PDB entry 5WWF | X-ray diffraction, 2.15 A resolution | chains A and B

[Chain A]
Name: Heterogeneous nuclear ribonucleoproteins A2/B1
From: Homo sapiens
Notes: fragment: RRMs
UniProtKB: P22626 (ROA2_HUMAN); numbering as in UniProt (aligned over 12-195)
Chain sequence (184 residues; each row starts with the number of its first residue):
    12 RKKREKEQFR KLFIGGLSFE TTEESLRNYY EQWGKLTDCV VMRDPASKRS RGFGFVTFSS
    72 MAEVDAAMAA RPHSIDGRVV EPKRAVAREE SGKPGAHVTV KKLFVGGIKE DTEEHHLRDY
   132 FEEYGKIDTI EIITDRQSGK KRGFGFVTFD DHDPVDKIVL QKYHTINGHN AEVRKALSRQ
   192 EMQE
Not modelled in the structure: 12-15, 194-195
Swiss-Prot annotation at these positions:
  - modified residue: Ser29 (Phosphoserine), Arg38 (Omega-N-methylarginine), Ser85 (Phosphoserine), Lys104 (N6,N6-dimethyllysine), Thr140 (Phosphothreonine), Ser149 (Phosphoserine), Thr159 (Phosphothreonine), Lys168 (N6-acetyllysine), Lys173 (N6-acetyllysine), Thr176 (Phosphothreonine), Ser189 (Phosphoserine)
  - cross-link (Glycyl lysine isopeptide (Lys-Gly)): Lys22 (interchain with G-Cter in SUMO2), Lys104 (interchain with G-Cter in SUMO2), Lys112 (interchain with G-Cter in SUMO2), Lys120 (interchain with G-Cter in SUMO2), Lys137 (interchain with G-Cter in SUMO2), Lys152 (interchain with G-Cter in SUMO2), Lys168 (interchain with G-Cter in SUMO2), Lys173 (interchain with G-Cter in SUMO2), Lys186 (interchain with G-Cter in SUMO2)

[Chain B]
Molecule: 10-nt RNA strand
Sequence (10 nucleotides; each row starts with the number of its first residue):
     1 AAGGACGAGC

[Chain A / chain B interface]
Residue-residue contacts (24):
  Glu18(A) with G4(B), hydrogen bond to the base; A5(B), base contact
  Lys22(A) with A2(B), hydrogen bond to the base; G3(B), hydrogen bond to the base; G4(B), hydrogen bond to the base
  Phe24(A) with A1(B), stacking on the base
  Asp49(A) with G3(B), hydrogen bond to the base; G4(B), hydrogen bond to the base
  Val51(A) with G3(B), base contact
  Met53(A) with A2(B), phosphate contact; G3(B), base contact
  Arg62(A) with G3(B), salt bridge to the phosphate
  Phe64(A) with A1(B), sugar contact
  Phe66(A) with A2(B), sugar contact
  Lys94(A) with A1(B), hydrogen bond to the base
  Arg95(A) with A1(B), hydrogen bond to the base
  Ala96(A) with A1(B), base contact
  Val97(A) with A1(B), hydrogen bond to the base; A2(B), hydrogen bond to the base
  Arg99(A) with A2(B), hydrogen bond to the sugar; G3(B), hydrogen bond to the base; G4(B), hydrogen bond to the base; A5(B), base contact
  His108(A) with A1(B), hydrogen bond to the sugar
Interface residues without a listed pair, chain A (18 interface residues in all): Cys50, Ala98, Ser102

[Summary]
The interface between chain A and chain B involves 18 residues on one side and 5 on the other, with 14
hydrogen bonds, 1 salt bridge and 1 aromatic stacking contact. Among the polar pairs are Glu18(A)-G4(B),
Lys22(A)-A2(B) and Lys22(A)-G3(B).
Chain A is Heterogeneous nuclear ribonucleoproteins A2/B1 (Homo sapiens) and chain B is a 10-nt RNA strand;
the structure, Crystal structure of hnRNPA2B1 in complex with RNA, was determined by X-ray diffraction,
deposited together with 5WWE, 5WWG, 5HO4 and 5EN1.
